Entry 7OUT (X-ray diffraction, 3.20 A resolution); this record covers chains C and F of the 4 polymer chains in the assembly.

Chain C:
Protein: Reverse transcriptase/ribonuclease H
Source organism: Human immunodeficiency virus type 1 group M subtype B (isolate BH10)
Notes: EC 2.7.7.49, 2.7.7.7, 3.1.26.13, 3.1.13.2
Reference sequence: P03366 (POL_HV1B1); residues 1-554 here correspond to UniProt positions 600-1153 (UniProt number = residue number + 599)
Amino-acid sequence (556 residues; each row starts with the number of its first residue; numbers below 1 keep their minus sign (Met-1 is residue -1)):
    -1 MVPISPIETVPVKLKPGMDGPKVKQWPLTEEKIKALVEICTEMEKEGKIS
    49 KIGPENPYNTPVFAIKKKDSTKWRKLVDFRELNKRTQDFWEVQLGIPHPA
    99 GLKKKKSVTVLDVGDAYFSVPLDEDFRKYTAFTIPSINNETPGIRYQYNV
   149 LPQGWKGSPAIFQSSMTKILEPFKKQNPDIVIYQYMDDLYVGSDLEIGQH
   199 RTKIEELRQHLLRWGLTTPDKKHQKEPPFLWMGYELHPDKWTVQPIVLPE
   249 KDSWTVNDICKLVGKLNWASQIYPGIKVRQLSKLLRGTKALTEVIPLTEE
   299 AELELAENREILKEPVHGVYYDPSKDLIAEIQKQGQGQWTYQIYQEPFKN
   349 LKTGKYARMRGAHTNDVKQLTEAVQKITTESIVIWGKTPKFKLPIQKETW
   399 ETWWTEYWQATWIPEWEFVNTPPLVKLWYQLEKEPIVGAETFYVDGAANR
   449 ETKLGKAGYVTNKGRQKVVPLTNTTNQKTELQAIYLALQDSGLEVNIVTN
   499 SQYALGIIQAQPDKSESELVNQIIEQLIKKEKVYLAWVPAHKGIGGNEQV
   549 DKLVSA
Not modelled in the structure: -1
Construct notes: initiating methionine (-1); expression tag (0); conflict Cys258 (Gln857 in P03366), Ser280 (Cys879 in P03366), Asn498 (Asp1097 in P03366)
UniProt features mapped onto this chain:
  - region: Phe227 to His235 (RT 'primer grip')
  - motif: Trp398 to Trp414 (Tryptophan repeat motif)
  - binding site (Mg(2+)): Asp110, Asp185, Asp186, Asp443, Glu478, Asp549
  - site: Trp401 (Essential for RT p66/p51 heterodimerization), Trp414 (Essential for RT p66/p51 heterodimerization), Phe440, Tyr441 (Cleavage)

Chain F:
Molecule: 21-nt DNA strand
Sequence (21 nucleotides; each row starts with the number of its first residue):
   802 ACAGTCCCTGTTCGGXCGCCX
Not modelled in the structure: 802
Modified residues: MRG (N2-(3-mercaptopropyl)-2'-deoxyguanosine-5'-monophosphate) at position 817; DDG (2',3'-dideoxy-guanosine-5'-monophosphate) at position 822

Chain C / chain F interface:
Residue-residue contacts - 32 pairs, chain C then chain F:
  Tyr115(C) with DDG_822(F), base contact
  Tyr183(C) with DC821(F), hydrogen bond to the base; DDG_822(F), sugar contact
  Met184(C) with DDG_822(F), base contact
  Asp185(C) with DDG_822(F), sugar contact
  Met230(C) with DC821(F), sugar contact; DDG_822(F), phosphate contact
  Gly231(C) with DC821(F), phosphate contact
  Asn255(C) with MRG_817(F), phosphate contact; DC818(F), hydrogen bond to the phosphate
  Cys258(C) with DC818(F), sugar contact
  Lys259(C) with DC818(F), phosphate contact; DG819(F), phosphate contact
  Gly262(C) with DG819(F), sugar contact
  Lys263(C) with DG819(F), sugar contact
  Trp266(C) with DC820(F), sugar contact
  Leu289(C) with MRG_817(F), sugar contact
  Arg356(C) with DT813(F), base contact
  Gly359(C) with DG811(F), phosphate contact
  Ala360(C) with DG811(F), hydrogen bond to the phosphate
  His361(C) with DT810(F), salt bridge to the phosphate
  Arg448(C) with DT806(F), hydrogen bond to the base; DC807(F), hydrogen bond to the base
  Lys451(C) with DC808(F), salt bridge to the phosphate
  Thr473(C) with DC808(F), hydrogen bond to the phosphate; DC809(F), hydrogen bond to the phosphate
  Gln475(C) with DC808(F), phosphate contact; DC809(F), sugar contact
  Lys476(C) with DC809(F), phosphate contact
  Tyr501(C) with DC809(F), hydrogen bond to the phosphate; DT810(F), hydrogen bond to the phosphate
  Ile505(C) with DT810(F), phosphate contact
Other interface residues (no listed pair), chain C (27 interface residues in all): Ile94, Gln242, Arg358
Other interface residues (no listed pair), chain F (15 interface residues in all): DG805, DT812

Overview:
The interface between chain C and chain F involves 27 residues on one side and 15 on the other; the contacts
include 9 hydrogen bonds and 2 salt bridges. Polar contacts include Tyr183(C)-DC821(F), Arg448(C)-DT806(F) and
Arg448(C)-DC807(F). UniProt lists 6 Mg2+-binding residues on chain C.
Chain C is Reverse transcriptase/ribonuclease H (Human immunodeficiency virus type 1 group M subtype B
(isolate BH10)) and chain F is a 21-nt DNA strand; the structure, HIV-1 reverse transcriptase complex with DNA
and inhibitor rmc-264, was determined by X-ray diffraction (same publication as 7OT6, 7OTA, 7OTK, 7OTN, 7OTX
and 7OTZ).
